3OYH - chains A and B of the 4 polymer chains in the assembly; structure by X-ray diffraction, 2.74 A resolution.

[Chain A (and B)]
Protein: PFV integrase
Organism: Human spumaretrovirus
Notes: fragment: to 1143; chain B of this document is another copy of the same molecule, construct and numbering; everything in this record applies to it too
Reference sequence: P14350 (POL_FOAMV); residues 1-392 here correspond to UniProt positions 752-1143 (UniProt number = residue number + 751)
Sequence (395 residues; each row starts with the number of its first residue; numbers below 1 keep their minus sign (Gly-2 is residue -2)):
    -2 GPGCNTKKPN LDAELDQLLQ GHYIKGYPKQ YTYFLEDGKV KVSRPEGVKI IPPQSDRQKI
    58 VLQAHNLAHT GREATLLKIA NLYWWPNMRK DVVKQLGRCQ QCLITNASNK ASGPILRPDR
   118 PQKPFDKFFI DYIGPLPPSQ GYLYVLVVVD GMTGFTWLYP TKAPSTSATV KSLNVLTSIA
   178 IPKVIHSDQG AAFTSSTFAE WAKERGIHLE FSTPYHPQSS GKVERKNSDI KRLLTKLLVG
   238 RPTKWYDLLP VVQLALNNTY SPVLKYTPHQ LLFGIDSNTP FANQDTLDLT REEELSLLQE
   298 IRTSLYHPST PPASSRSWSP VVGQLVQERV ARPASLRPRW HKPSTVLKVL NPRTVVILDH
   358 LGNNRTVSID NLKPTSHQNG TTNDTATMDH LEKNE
Disordered / not traced: -2 to 7, 376-392 (chain B: -2 to 115, 300-392)
Differences from the reference sequence: expression tag (-2 to 0); variant Ser217 (Gly968 in P14350), Gly218 (Ser969 in P14350)
Curated features (UniProtKB/Swiss-Prot):
  - binding site (Mg(2+)): Asp123, Asp185
Metal / ion sites: Zn2+: His62, His66, Cys96, Cys99; Mg2+ site 1: Asp128, Asp185 (together with magnesium); Mg2+ site 2: Asp128, Glu221 (together with magnesium)
Ligand contacts:
  - magnesium: Asp128, Tyr129, Asp185, Gln186, Gly187, Tyr212, Pro214, Gln215, Glu221
  - magnesium (ZYN; 6-(3-chloro-4-fluorobenzyl)-4-hydroxy-N,N-dimethyl-2-(1-methylethyl)-3,5-dioxo-2,3,5,6,7,8-hexahydro-2,6-naphthyridine-1-carboxamide): Asp128, Tyr129, Asp185, Gln186, Gly187, Tyr212, Pro214, Gln215, Glu221
Reported in the primary citation:
  - mutagenesis - S217Q, N224H: decreased catalytic activity
  - mutagenesis - S217H: increased catalytic activity

[Interface between chain A and chain B]
Residue-residue contacts (60; chain A residue first):
  Lys120(A) - Ile272(B)
  Pro121(A) - Ile272(B)
  Phe122(A) - Asn275(B)
  Trp154(A) - Ile176(B)
  Thr174(A) - Leu251(B)
  Ser175(A) - Pro247(B)
  Ser175(A) - Gln250(B)
  Ser175(A) - Leu251(B)
  Ile176(A) - Phe152(B)
  Ile176(A) - Trp154(B)
  Ile176(A) - Phe270(B)  hydrophobic
  Ala177(A) - Leu251(B)  hydrophobic
  Ile178(A) - Leu251(B)  hydrophobic
  Ile178(A) - Asn275(B)  hydrogen bond (backbone-side chain)
  Ile178(A) - Thr276(B)
  Lys180(A) - Asn275(B)  hydrogen bond
  Pro247(A) - Ser175(B)
  Gln250(A) - Ser175(B)  hydrogen bond (side chain-backbone)
  Gln250(A) - Ile176(B)
  Leu251(A) - Thr174(B)
  Leu251(A) - Ser175(B)
  Leu251(A) - Ile178(B)  hydrophobic
  His266(A) - Phe122(B)
  Leu269(A) - Phe270(B)
  Phe270(A) - Phe122(B)  hydrophobic
  Phe270(A) - Leu269(B)  hydrophobic
  Phe270(A) - Phe270(B)  hydrophobic
  Ile272(A) - Lys120(B)
  Ile272(A) - Phe122(B)
  Asp273(A) - Phe122(B)
  Ser274(A) - Phe122(B)
  Ser274(A) - Ala177(B)
  Ser274(A) - Ile178(B)  hydrogen bond (side chain-backbone)
  Asn275(A) - Ile178(B)  hydrogen bond (backbone-backbone)
  Asn275(A) - Pro179(B)  hydrogen bond (side chain-backbone)
  Asn275(A) - Lys180(B)
  Asn275(A) - Arg202(B)
  Asn275(A) - Gly203(B)  hydrogen bond (side chain-backbone)
  Thr276(A) - Ile178(B)
  Thr283(A) - Lys120(B)  hydrogen bond (backbone-side chain)
  Leu284(A) - Arg117(B)
  Leu284(A) - Pro118(B)
  Leu284(A) - Lys120(B)
  Leu286(A) - Pro118(B)
  Leu286(A) - Lys120(B)  hydrogen bond (backbone-side chain)
  Thr287(A) - Lys120(B)
  Arg288(A) - Lys120(B)
  Arg288(A) - Pro121(B)
  Arg288(A) - Met149(B)
  Arg288(A) - Leu268(B)  hydrogen bond (side chain-backbone)
  Arg288(A) - Leu269(B)  hydrogen bond (side chain-backbone)
  Glu289(A) - Tyr263(B)
  Glu291(A) - Lys120(B)  salt bridge
  Leu292(A) - Gln267(B)
  Leu292(A) - Leu268(B)
  Leu292(A) - Gly271(B)
  Leu295(A) - Phe270(B)
  Arg299(A) - Phe270(B)  hydrogen bond (side chain-backbone)
  Arg299(A) - Gly271(B)
  Arg299(A) - Ile272(B)
Other interface residues (no listed pair), chain A (36 interface residues in all): Phe152, Asn171, Pro179, Asp285, Gln296
Other interface residues (no listed pair), chain B (32 interface residues in all): Gln119, Ile204, His266

[In short]
Chain A and chain B form an interface of 36 and 32 residues respectively; the contacts include 12 hydrogen
bonds and 1 salt bridge. Polar contacts include Glu291(A)-Lys120(B), Ile178(A)-Asn275(B) and
Lys180(A)-Asn275(B). Bound to chain A: magnesium. From the paper: S217Q and N224H of chain A reduce catalytic
activity; S217H of chain A increases catalytic activity.
Both chains are PFV integrase (Human spumaretrovirus). Entry 3OYH (Crystal structure of the Prototype Foamy
Virus (PFV) intasome in complex with magnesium and the INSTI ...) was determined by X-ray diffraction (same
publication as 3OYA, 3OYB, 3OYC, 3OYD, 3OYE, 3OYF and 4 further entries).
